PDB entry 6USV | X-ray diffraction, 2.30 A resolution | chains A and B

[Chain A]
Protein: Glutamate receptor ionotropic, NMDA 1
Organism: Rattus norvegicus
UniProt: P35439 (NMDZ1_RAT), isoform P35439-6; the construct has insertions or renumbered stretches relative to UniProt, so the offset changes along the chain: 2-152 = UniProt 415-565; 155-292 = UniProt 684-821
Amino-acid sequence (292 residues; numbered 1 to 292; the number before each row is that of its first residue):
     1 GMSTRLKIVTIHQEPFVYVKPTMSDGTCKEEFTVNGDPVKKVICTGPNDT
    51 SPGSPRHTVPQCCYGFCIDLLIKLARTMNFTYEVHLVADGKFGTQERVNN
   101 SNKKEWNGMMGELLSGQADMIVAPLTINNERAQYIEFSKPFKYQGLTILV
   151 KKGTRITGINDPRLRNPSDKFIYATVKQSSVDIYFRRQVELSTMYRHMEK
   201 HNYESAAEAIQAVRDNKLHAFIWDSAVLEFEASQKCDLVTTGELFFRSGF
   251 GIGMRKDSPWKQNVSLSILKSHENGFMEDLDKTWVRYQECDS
Disordered / not traced: 1-2, 48-56, 100, 242, 288-292
Differences from the reference sequence: expression tag (1); linker (153-154)
Cystine bridges: C28-C62, C44-C63
Ligand contacts: glycine (GLY): F92, P124, L125, T126, R131, S179, S180, W223, D224, F250

[Chain B]
Protein: Glutamate receptor ionotropic, NMDA 2A
Organism: Rattus norvegicus
UniProt: Q00959 (NMDE1_RAT); the construct has insertions or renumbered stretches relative to UniProt, so the offset changes along the chain: 5-142 = UniProt 402-539; 145-286 = UniProt 661-802
Amino-acid sequence (283 residues; each row starts with the number of its first residue):
     4 SDDNHLSIVTLEEAPFVIVEDIDPLTETCVRNTVPCRKFVKINNSTNEGM
    54 NVKKCCKGFCIDILKKLSRTVKFTYDLYLVTNGKHGKKVNNVWNGMIGEV
   104 VYQRAVMAVGSLTINEERSEVVDFSVPFVETGISVMVSRGTQVTGLSDKK
   154 FQRPHDYSPPFRFGTVPNGSTERNIRNNYPYMHQYMTRFNQRGVEDALVS
   204 LKTGKLDAFIYDAAVLNYKAGRDEGCKLVTIGSGYIFATTGYGIALQKGS
   254 PWKRQIDLALLQFVGDGEMEELETLWLTGICHN
Disordered / not traced: 4, 26, 285-286
Differences from the reference sequence: expression tag (4); linker (143-144); conflict T242 (Ser758 in Q00959)
Cystine bridges: C32-C58, C39-C59, C229-C284
Ligand contacts: glycine (QGP; (2S)-2-amino-3-[2',4'-dichloro-4-hydroxy-5-(phosphonomethyl)biphenyl-3-yl]propanoic acid): E16, A17, F19, H88, S114, L115, T116, R121, V169, G172, S173, T174, E175, V197, Y214, D215, V218, K222, Y245
What the authors report for this chain:
  - binding site for glycine: E16, H88, S114, T116, R121, S173, T174, V197, Y214

[Interface between chain A and chain B]
Residue-residue contacts (44; chain A residue first):
  I127(A) - L264(B)  hydrophobic
  N129(A) - L261(B)  hydrogen bond (side chain-backbone)
  N129(A) - L264(B)
  N129(A) - Q265(B)
  A132(A) - R257(B)
  A132(A) - L261(B)
  A132(A) - L264(B)  hydrophobic
  Q133(A) - R257(B)  hydrogen bond (backbone-side chain)
  Q133(A) - L261(B)
  K139(A) - I117(B)
  K139(A) - F127(B)  hydrogen bond (side chain-backbone)
  K139(A) - S128(B)  hydrogen bond (side chain-backbone)
  Y143(A) - P130(B)
  Y143(A) - E133(B)
  Y143(A) - T242(B)
  Y143(A) - T243(B)
  Y143(A) - G244(B)
  R187(A) - G268(B)
  Q188(A) - G268(B)  hydrogen bond (side chain-backbone)
  Q188(A) - D269(B)
  F246(A) - V267(B)
  R247(A) - E133(B)
  R247(A) - E276(B)  salt bridge
  Q262(A) - S122(B)
  Q262(A) - D126(B)
  L266(A) - E119(B)
  L266(A) - S122(B)
  L269(A) - I117(B)  hydrophobic
  L269(A) - N118(B)
  L269(A) - E119(B)
  L269(A) - S122(B)
  K270(A) - E119(B)  salt bridge
  H272(A) - A241(B)
  H272(A) - T242(B)  hydrogen bond (side chain-backbone)
  E273(A) - N118(B)
  E273(A) - E119(B)  hydrogen bond (side chain-backbone)
  E273(A) - N177(B)
  E273(A) - N181(B)  hydrogen bond (backbone-side chain)
  N274(A) - N181(B)
  G275(A) - F240(B)
  E278(A) - S150(B)  hydrogen bond
  E278(A) - F240(B)
  R286(A) - G237(B)  hydrogen bond (side chain-backbone)
  R286(A) - Y238(B)
Other interface residues (no listed pair), chain A (26 interface residues in all): N128, P140, Q144, Y184, F245, D281
Other interface residues (no listed pair), chain B (33 interface residues in all): E123, Y182, K251, K256, G270, E273

[Overview]
Chain A and chain B form an interface of 26 and 33 residues respectively, with 10 hydrogen bonds and 2 salt
bridges. Among the polar pairs are R247(A)-E276(B), K270(A)-E119(B) and N129(A)-L261(B). Ligands of chain A:
glycine. Bound to chain B: glycine. From the paper: a binding site for glycine at E16(B), H88(B) and S114(B)
among others.
Chain A is Glutamate receptor ionotropic, NMDA 1 and chain B is Glutamate receptor ionotropic, NMDA 2A, both
from Rattus norvegicus; the structure, Crystal structure of GluN1/GluN2A ligand-binding domain in complex with
glycine and SDZ 220-040, was determined by X-ray diffraction together with 6USU, 6WHR, 6WHS, 6WHT, 6WHU, 6WHV
and 5 further entries from the same study.
